PDB entry 1M7H | X-ray diffraction, 2.00 A resolution | chains A and B

Chain A (and B):
Molecule: Adenylylsulfate kinase
Organism: Penicillium chrysogenum
Notes: EC 2.7.1.25; chain B of this document is another copy of the same molecule, construct and numbering; everything in this record applies to it too
UniProtKB: Q12657 (KAPS_PENCH); residues 1-211 here = UniProt positions 1-211
Amino-acid sequence (211 residues; row label = number of the first residue in the row):
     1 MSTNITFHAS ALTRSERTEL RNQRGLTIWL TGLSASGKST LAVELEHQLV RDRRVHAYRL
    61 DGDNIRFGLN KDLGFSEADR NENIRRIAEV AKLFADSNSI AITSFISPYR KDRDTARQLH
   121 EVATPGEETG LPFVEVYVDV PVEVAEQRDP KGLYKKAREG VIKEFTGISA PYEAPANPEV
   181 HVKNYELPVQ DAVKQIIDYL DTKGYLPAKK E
Disordered / not traced: 1-6, 210-211 (chain B: 1-5, 123-128)
Residues lining bound ligands: ADP (adenosine-5'-diphosphate): Leu33, Ser34, Ala35, Ser36, Gly37, Lys38, Ser39, Thr40, Arg148, Pro150, Lys151, Asn184, Leu187, Pro188, Val189

Interface between chain A and chain B:
Pairs across the interface (89; chain A residue first):
  Phe7(A) - Thr40(B)
  Phe7(A) - Glu44(B)
  Phe7(A) - Val189(B)  hydrophobic
  Phe7(A) - Gln190(B)
  His8(A) - Val43(B)
  His8(A) - Glu44(B)  hydrogen bond (backbone-side chain)
  His8(A) - His47(B)
  His8(A) - Arg51(B)
  Ser10(A) - Val43(B)
  Ser10(A) - His47(B)  hydrogen bond (backbone-side chain)
  Ala11(A) - Val43(B)  hydrophobic
  Ala11(A) - His47(B)
  Ala11(A) - Arg59(B)
  Leu12(A) - His47(B)
  Leu12(A) - Val50(B)  hydrophobic
  Leu12(A) - Arg51(B)
  Glu16(A) - His47(B)
  Arg17(A) - Glu46(B)  salt bridge
  Arg17(A) - Ala57(B)  hydrogen bond (side chain-backbone)
  Arg17(A) - Tyr58(B)
  Leu20(A) - Val50(B)  hydrophobic
  Leu20(A) - Arg51(B)
  Arg21(A) - Arg21(B)
  Arg21(A) - Arg54(B)  hydrogen bond (side chain-backbone)
  Arg21(A) - Val55(B)
  Arg21(A) - His56(B)
  Val43(A) - His8(B)
  Val43(A) - Ser10(B)
  Val43(A) - Ala11(B)  hydrophobic
  Glu44(A) - Phe7(B)
  Glu44(A) - His8(B)  hydrogen bond (side chain-backbone)
  Glu46(A) - Arg17(B)  salt bridge
  His47(A) - His8(B)
  His47(A) - Ser10(B)
  His47(A) - Ala11(B)
  His47(A) - Leu12(B)
  Val50(A) - Leu12(B)  hydrophobic
  Val50(A) - Leu20(B)  hydrophobic
  Arg51(A) - His8(B)
  Arg51(A) - Glu16(B)  salt bridge
  Arg51(A) - Leu20(B)
  Arg54(A) - Arg21(B)  hydrogen bond (backbone-side chain)
  Val55(A) - Arg21(B)  hydrogen bond (backbone-side chain)
  His56(A) - Arg21(B)
  His56(A) - His56(B)
  His56(A) - Ser97(B)  hydrogen bond (side chain-backbone)
  Ala57(A) - Arg17(B)  hydrogen bond (backbone-side chain)
  Tyr58(A) - Arg17(B)
  Tyr58(A) - Leu93(B)
  Tyr58(A) - Asp96(B)  hydrogen bond
  Tyr58(A) - Ser97(B)
  Arg59(A) - Ala11(B)
  Asn64(A) - Leu93(B)
  Gly68(A) - Arg85(B)  hydrogen bond (backbone-side chain)
  Gly68(A) - Glu89(B)
  Leu69(A) - Arg85(B)  hydrogen bond (backbone-side chain)
  Leu69(A) - Arg86(B)
  Leu69(A) - Glu89(B)
  Asp72(A) - Glu82(B)
  Asp72(A) - Arg85(B)  salt bridge
  Glu82(A) - Asp72(B)
  Glu82(A) - Arg86(B)  salt bridge
  Arg85(A) - Gly68(B)  hydrogen bond (side chain-backbone)
  Arg85(A) - Leu69(B)  hydrogen bond (side chain-backbone)
  Arg85(A) - Lys71(B)
  Arg85(A) - Asp72(B)  salt bridge
  Arg85(A) - Arg86(B)
  Arg86(A) - Leu69(B)
  Arg86(A) - Glu82(B)  salt bridge
  Arg86(A) - Arg85(B)
  Arg86(A) - Arg86(B)
  Glu89(A) - Gly68(B)
  Glu89(A) - Leu69(B)
  Leu93(A) - Tyr58(B)
  Leu93(A) - Asn64(B)
  Leu93(A) - Ile65(B)  hydrophobic
  Leu93(A) - Val90(B)  hydrophobic
  Leu93(A) - Phe94(B)
  Phe94(A) - Leu93(B)
  Phe94(A) - Phe94(B)  hydrophobic
  Phe94(A) - Ser97(B)
  Asp96(A) - Tyr58(B)  hydrogen bond
  Ser97(A) - His56(B)  hydrogen bond
  Ser97(A) - Tyr58(B)
  Ser97(A) - Phe94(B)
  Asn98(A) - His56(B)
  Val189(A) - Phe7(B)  hydrophobic
  Gln190(A) - Thr6(B)  hydrogen bond
  Gln190(A) - Phe7(B)
Interface residues without a listed pair, chain A (43 interface residues in all): Ala9, Thr40, Leu60, Ile65, Lys71, Val90, Ser99
Interface residues without a listed pair, chain B (45 interface residues in all): Ala9, Gln23, Leu60, Asn98, Ser99

In short:
43 residues of chain A face 45 of chain B across their interface; the contacts include 17 hydrogen bonds and 7
salt bridges. Polar pairs include Arg17(A)-Glu46(B), Arg51(A)-Glu16(B) and Asp72(A)-Arg85(B). Ligands of chain
A: ADP.
Chain A and chain B are both Adenylylsulfate kinase (Penicillium chrysogenum); the structure, Crystal
Structure of APS kinase from Penicillium Chrysogenum: Structure with APS soaked out of one dimer, was
determined by X-ray diffraction (same publication as 1M7G).
